PDB entry 9EX7 | electron microscopy, 2.91 A resolution | chains B and D of the 4 polymer chains in the assembly

Chain B:
Name: Adenine-specific methyltransferase BrxX
From: Escherichia coli
Notes: EC 2.1.1.72
Reference sequence: P0DUF9 (PGLX_ECOHS); numbering as in UniProt (aligned over 1-1205)
Amino-acid sequence (1205 residues; numbered 1 to 1205; the number before each row is that of its first residue):
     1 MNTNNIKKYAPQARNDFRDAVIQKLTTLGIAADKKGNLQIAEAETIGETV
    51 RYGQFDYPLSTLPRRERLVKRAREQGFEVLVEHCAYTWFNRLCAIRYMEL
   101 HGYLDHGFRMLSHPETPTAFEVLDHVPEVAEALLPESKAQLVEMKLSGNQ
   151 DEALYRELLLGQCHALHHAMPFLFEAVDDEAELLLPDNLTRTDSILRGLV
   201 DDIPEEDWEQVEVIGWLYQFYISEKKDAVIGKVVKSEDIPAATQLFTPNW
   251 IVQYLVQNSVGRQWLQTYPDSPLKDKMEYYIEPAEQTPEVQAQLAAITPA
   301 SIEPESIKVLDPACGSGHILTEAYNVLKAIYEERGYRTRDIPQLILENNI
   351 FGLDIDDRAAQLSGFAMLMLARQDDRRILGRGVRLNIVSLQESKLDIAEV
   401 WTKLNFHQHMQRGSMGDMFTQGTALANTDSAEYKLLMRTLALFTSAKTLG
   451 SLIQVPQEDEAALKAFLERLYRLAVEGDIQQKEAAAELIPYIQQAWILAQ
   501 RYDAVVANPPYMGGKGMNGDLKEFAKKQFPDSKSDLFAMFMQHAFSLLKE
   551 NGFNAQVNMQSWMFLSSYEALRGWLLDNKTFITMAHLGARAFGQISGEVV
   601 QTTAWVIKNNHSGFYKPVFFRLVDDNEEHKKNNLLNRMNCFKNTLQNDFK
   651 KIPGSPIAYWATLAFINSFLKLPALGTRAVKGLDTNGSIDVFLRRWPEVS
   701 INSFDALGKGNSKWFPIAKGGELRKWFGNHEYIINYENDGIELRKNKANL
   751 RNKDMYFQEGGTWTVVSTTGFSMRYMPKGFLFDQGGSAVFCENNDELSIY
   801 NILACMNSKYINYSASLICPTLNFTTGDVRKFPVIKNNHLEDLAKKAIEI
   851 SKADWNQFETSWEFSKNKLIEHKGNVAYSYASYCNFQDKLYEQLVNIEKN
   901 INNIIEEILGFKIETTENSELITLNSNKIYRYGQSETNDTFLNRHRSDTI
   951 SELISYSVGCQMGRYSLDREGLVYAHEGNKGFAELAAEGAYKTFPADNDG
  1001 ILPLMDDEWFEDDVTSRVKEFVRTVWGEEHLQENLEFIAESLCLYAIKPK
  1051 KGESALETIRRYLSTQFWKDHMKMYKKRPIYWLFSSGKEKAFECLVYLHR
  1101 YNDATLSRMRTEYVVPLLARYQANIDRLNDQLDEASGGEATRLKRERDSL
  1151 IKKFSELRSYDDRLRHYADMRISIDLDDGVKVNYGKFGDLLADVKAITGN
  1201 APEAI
Unresolved in the structure: 407-430
Bound ions: Mg2+: D997, D999, I1001, D1012, Y1113
Residues lining bound ligands: S-adenosylmethionine (SAM): Y218, I239, T243, Q244, L245, T247, P312, A313, C314, G315, S316, H318, D354, I355, T448, L449, G450, S451, N508, P510, F540
Reported in the primary citation:
  - mutagenesis - Y511A: unchanged stability
  - mutagenesis - Y511A: abolished growth in response to BREX defense

Chain D:
Name: Protein Ocr
From: Escherichia phage T7
Reference sequence: P03775 (OCR_BPT7); numbering as in UniProt (aligned over 1-117)
Amino-acid sequence (117 residues; numbered 1 to 117; the number before each row is that of its first residue):
     1 MAMSNMTYNNVFDHAYEMLKENIRYDDIRDTDDLHDAIHMAADNAVPHYY
    51 ADIFSVMASEGIDLEFEDSGLMPDTKDVIRILQARIYEQLTIDLWEDAED
   101 LLNEYLEEVEEYEEDEE
Curated features (UniProtKB/Swiss-Prot):
  - mutagenesis: F54 (F54D: Partial loss of inhibition of the host exclusion defense system BREX; when associated with E-58), A58 (A58E: Partial loss of inhibition of the host exclusion defense system BREX; when associated with D-54)

Interface between chain B and chain D:
Residue-residue contacts - 17 pairs, chain B then chain D:
  K1048(B) - M57(D)  hydrogen bond (side chain-backbone)
  K1048(B) - S59(D)  hydrogen bond (side chain-backbone)
  K1048(B) - I62(D)  hydrogen bond (side chain-backbone)
  P1049(B) - E60(D)
  K1051(B) - E60(D)  salt bridge
  T1065(B) - E65(D)  hydrogen bond
  K1088(B) - S69(D)  hydrogen bond
  E1089(B) - S69(D)
  G1138(B) - W95(D)
  G1138(B) - E99(D)
  E1139(B) - W95(D)
  E1139(B) - E96(D)
  T1141(B) - W95(D)  hydrogen bond
  R1142(B) - I92(D)  hydrogen bond (side chain-backbone)
  R1142(B) - W95(D)  hydrogen bond (side chain-backbone)
  R1142(B) - E96(D)
  R1145(B) - E67(D)
Other interface residues (no listed pair), chain B (12 interface residues in all): K1050
Other interface residues (no listed pair), chain D (13 interface residues in all): H35, L64

Overview:
The interface between chain B and chain D involves 12 residues on one side and 13 on the other; the contacts
include 8 hydrogen bonds and 1 salt bridge. Polar contacts include K1051(B)-E60(D), K1048(B)-M57(D) and
K1048(B)-S59(D). The paper reports that Y511A of chain B abolishes growth in response to BREX defense; Y511A
of chain B leaves stability unchanged.
Here chain B is Adenine-specific methyltransferase BrxX (Escherichia coli) and chain D is Protein Ocr
(Escherichia phage T7). Entry 9EX7 (Cryo-EM structure of the E. coli BrxX methyltransferase in complex with
Ocr) was determined by electron microscopy together with 9EWZ and 9EXH from the same study.
